3F5W - chains A and B of the 3 polymer chains in the assembly; structure by X-ray diffraction, 3.30 A resolution.

# Chain A
Molecule: Antibody heavy chain
Organism: Mus musculus
Notes: antibody fragment or engineered binder
Chain sequence (219 residues; each row starts with the number of its first residue):
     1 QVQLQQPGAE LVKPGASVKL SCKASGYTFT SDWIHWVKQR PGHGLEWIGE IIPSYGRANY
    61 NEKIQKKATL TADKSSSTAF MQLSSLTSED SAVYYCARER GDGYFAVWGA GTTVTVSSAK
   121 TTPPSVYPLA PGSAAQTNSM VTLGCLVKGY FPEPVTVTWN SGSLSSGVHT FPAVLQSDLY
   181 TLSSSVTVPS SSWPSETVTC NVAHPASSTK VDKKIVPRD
Disulfide bonds: Cys22-Cys96

# Chain B
Molecule: Antibody light chain
Organism: Mus musculus
Notes: antibody fragment or engineered binder
Chain sequence (212 residues; each row starts with the number of its first residue):
     1 DILLTQSPAI LSVSPGERVS FSCRASQSIG TDIHWYQQRT NGSPRLLIKY ASESISGIPS
    61 RFSGSGSGTD FTLSINSVES EDIANYYCQQ SNRWPFTFGS GTKLEIKRAD AAPTVSIFPP
   121 SSEQLTSGGA SVVCFLNNFY PKDINVKWKI DGSERQNGVL NSWTDQDSKD STYSMSSTLT
   181 LTKDEYERHN SYTCEATHKT STSPIVKSFN RN
Disulfide bonds: Cys23-Cys88, Cys134-Cys194

# Chain A / chain B interface
Contacting residue pairs - 75 pairs, chain A then chain B:
  His35(A) - Phe96(B)
  Val37(A) - Phe98(B)  hydrophobic
  Gln39(A) - Gln38(B)  hydrogen bond
  Gln39(A) - Tyr87(B)  hydrogen bond
  His43(A) - Tyr87(B)
  Gly44(A) - Tyr87(B)
  Leu45(A) - Tyr87(B)
  Leu45(A) - Phe98(B)
  Trp47(A) - Trp94(B)  hydrophobic
  Trp47(A) - Pro95(B)  hydrophobic
  Glu50(A) - Trp94(B)  hydrogen bond
  Asn59(A) - Trp94(B)
  Tyr60(A) - Trp94(B)
  Tyr95(A) - Gln38(B)  hydrogen bond
  Tyr95(A) - Gly42(B)  hydrogen bond (side chain-backbone)
  Tyr95(A) - Ser43(B)
  Glu99(A) - Phe96(B)
  Asp102(A) - Tyr50(B)  hydrogen bond (backbone-side chain)
  Gly103(A) - His34(B)
  Gly103(A) - Gln89(B)  hydrogen bond (backbone-side chain)
  Gly103(A) - Ser91(B)
  Gly103(A) - Phe96(B)
  Tyr104(A) - His34(B)
  Tyr104(A) - Tyr36(B)
  Tyr104(A) - Leu46(B)  hydrophobic
  Tyr104(A) - Lys49(B)
  Tyr104(A) - Tyr50(B)
  Phe105(A) - Tyr36(B)  hydrogen bond (backbone-side chain)
  Phe105(A) - Leu46(B)
  Phe105(A) - Gln89(B)
  Phe105(A) - Phe98(B)  hydrophobic
  Trp108(A) - Tyr36(B)
  Trp108(A) - Pro44(B)
  Trp108(A) - Phe98(B)  hydrophobic
  Gly109(A) - Ser43(B)
  Tyr127(A) - Ser121(B)
  Tyr127(A) - Glu123(B)
  Tyr127(A) - Gln124(B)
  Tyr127(A) - Ser127(B)
  Pro128(A) - Ser121(B)
  Pro128(A) - Glu123(B)
  Leu129(A) - Phe118(B)
  Leu129(A) - Val133(B)  hydrophobic
  Leu129(A) - Phe135(B)  hydrophobic
  Ala130(A) - Phe118(B)
  Ala130(A) - Pro119(B)
  Pro131(A) - Phe118(B)
  Gln136(A) - Lys207(B)
  Thr142(A) - Ser116(B)
  Thr142(A) - Phe118(B)
  Leu146(A) - Ser131(B)
  Lys148(A) - Gln124(B)
  Lys148(A) - Ser131(B)
  His169(A) - Asn137(B)
  His169(A) - Asn138(B)  hydrogen bond
  His169(A) - Ser174(B)  hydrogen bond
  Phe171(A) - Phe135(B)  hydrophobic
  Phe171(A) - Asn137(B)
  Phe171(A) - Ser162(B)
  Phe171(A) - Thr164(B)
  Phe171(A) - Ser174(B)
  Phe171(A) - Met175(B)
  Phe171(A) - Ser176(B)
  Pro172(A) - Ser162(B)  hydrogen bond (backbone-side chain)
  Pro172(A) - Trp163(B)
  Pro172(A) - Thr164(B)
  Val174(A) - Leu160(B)  hydrophobic
  Val174(A) - Asn161(B)
  Gln176(A) - Leu160(B)
  Ser183(A) - Phe135(B)
  Ser184(A) - Phe135(B)
  Ser185(A) - Phe135(B)
  Ser185(A) - Asn137(B)  hydrogen bond
  Arg218(A) - Pro119(B)
  Arg218(A) - Pro120(B)
Interface residues without a listed pair, chain A (43 interface residues in all): Glu62, Ala106, Gly132, Leu143, Gly144, Thr170, Lys213
Interface residues without a listed pair, chain B (39 interface residues in all): Asp167

# Summary
43 residues of chain A face 39 of chain B across their interface; the contacts include 12 hydrogen bonds.
Polar contacts include Gln39(A)-Gln38(B), Gln39(A)-Tyr87(B) and Glu50(A)-Trp94(B).
Chain A is Antibody heavy chain and chain B is Antibody light chain, both from Mus musculus; the structure,
KcsA Potassium channel in the open-inactivated state with 32 A opening at T112, was determined by X-ray
diffraction.
